Entry 4FAH (X-ray diffraction, 2.50 A resolution); this record covers chain A.

[Chain A]
Molecule: Gentisate 1,2-dioxygenase
Source organism: Pseudaminobacter salicylatoxidans
Notes: EC 1.13.11.4
UniProtKB: Q67FT0 (Q67FT0_9RHIZ); residue numbers follow UniProt; this construct covers 1-367
Chain sequence (367 residues; row label = number of the first residue in the row):
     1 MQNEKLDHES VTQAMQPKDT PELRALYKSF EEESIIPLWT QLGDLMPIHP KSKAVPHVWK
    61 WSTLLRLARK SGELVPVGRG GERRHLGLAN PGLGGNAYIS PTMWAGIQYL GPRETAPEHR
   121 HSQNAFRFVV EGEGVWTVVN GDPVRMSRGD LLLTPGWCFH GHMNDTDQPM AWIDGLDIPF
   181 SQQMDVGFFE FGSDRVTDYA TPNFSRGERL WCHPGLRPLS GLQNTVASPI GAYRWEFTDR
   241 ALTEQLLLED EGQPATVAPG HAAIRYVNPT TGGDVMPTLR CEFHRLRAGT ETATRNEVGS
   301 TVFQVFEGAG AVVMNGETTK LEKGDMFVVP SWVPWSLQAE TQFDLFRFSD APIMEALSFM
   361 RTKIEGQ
Unresolved in the structure: 1-14, 194-196
Sequence notes: engineered mutation His85 (Ala in Q67FT0); conflict Met163 (His in Q67FT0)
Bound ions: Fe ion: His119, His121, His160

[In short]
The Fe ion site is built by His119, His121 and His160.
Chain A is Gentisate 1,2-dioxygenase (Pseudaminobacter salicylatoxidans); the structure, Crystal Structure of
the Salicylate 1,2-dioxygenase from Pseudoaminobacter salicylatoxidans A85H mutant, was determined by X-ray
diffraction (same publication as 4FAG and 4FBF).
